6XB8 - chains A and E of the 3 polymer chains in the assembly; structure by X-ray diffraction, 3.30 A resolution.

Chain A:
Name: Protein Rep68
Organism: Adeno-associated virus 2 (isolate Srivastava/1982)
Notes: EC 3.6.4.12
Reference sequence: P03132 (REP68_AAV2S); residues 1-206 here = UniProt positions 1-206
Sequence (206 residues; row label = number of the first residue in the row):
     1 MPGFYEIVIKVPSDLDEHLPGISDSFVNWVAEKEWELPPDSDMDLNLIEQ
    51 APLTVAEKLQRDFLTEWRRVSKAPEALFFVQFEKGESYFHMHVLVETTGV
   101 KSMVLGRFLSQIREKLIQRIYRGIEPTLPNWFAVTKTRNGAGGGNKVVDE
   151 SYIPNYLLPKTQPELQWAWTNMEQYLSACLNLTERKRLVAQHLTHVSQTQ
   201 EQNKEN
Not modelled in the structure: 206
Differences from the reference sequence: conflict Glu17 (Gly in P03132); engineered mutation Ser151 (Cys in P03132)
UniProt features mapped onto this chain:
  - motif: His90 to His92 (RCR-2), Tyr156 to Lys160 (RCR-3)
  - active site: Tyr156 (For nuclease activity)
  - binding site (a divalent metal cation): Glu83, His90, His92
From the paper describing this entry:
  - self-association interface (contacts with another copy of this molecule); pairs are residue here / residue on that copy: Asp16-Arg107, Ile22-Arg107, Lys72-Glu32, Arg107-Leu15
  - binding site for the 6-nt DNA strand (chain E): Trp29, Lys58, Arg61, Arg122
  - mutagenesis - R107A: decreased binding to ssDNA (citing earlier work)

Chain E:
Molecule: 6-nt DNA strand
Sequence (6 nucleotides; each row starts with the number of its first residue):
     5 GCTCTT

Chain A / chain E interface:
Residue-residue contacts (15; chain A residue first):
  Ser25(A) with DT7(E), base contact
  Phe26(A) with DT7(E), base contact
  Asn28(A) with DG5(E), sugar contact; DC6(E), hydrogen bond to the phosphate
  Trp29(A) with DC6(E), sugar contact; DT7(E), stacking on the base
  Ala31(A) with DG5(E), base contact
  Glu32(A) with DG5(E), base contact; DC6(E), base contact
  Lys58(A) with DT7(E), hydrogen bond to the phosphate; DC8(E), salt bridge to the phosphate
  Arg61(A) with DC8(E), salt bridge to the phosphate
  Arg119(A) with DT7(E), base contact
  Ile120(A) with DT7(E), hydrogen bond to the base
  Arg122(A) with DT7(E), base contact
Other interface residues (no listed pair), chain A (13 interface residues in all): Ser23, Glu57

Overview:
13 residues of chain A face 4 of chain E across their interface; the contacts include 3 hydrogen bonds, 2 salt
bridges and 1 aromatic stacking contact. Polar contacts include Ile120(A)-DT7(E), Asn28(A)-DC6(E) and
Lys58(A)-DT7(E). From the paper: a binding site for the 6-nt DNA strand (chain E) at Trp29(A), Lys58(A) and
Arg61(A) among others; R107A of chain A reduces binding to ssDNA.
Chain A is Protein Rep68 (Adeno-associated virus 2 (isolate Srivastava/1982)) and chain E is a 6-nt DNA
strand; the structure, Adeno-Associated Virus Origin Binding Domain in complex with ssDNA, was determined by
X-ray diffraction, deposited together with 7JSF, 7JSI, 7JSE, 7JSG and 7JSH.
